PDB entry 7U9P | electron microscopy, 3.50 A resolution | chains A and H of the 4 polymer chains in the assembly

Chain A:
Name: Spike glycoprotein
Source organism: Severe acute respiratory syndrome coronavirus 2
Notes: fragment: Receptor-binding domain
UniProtKB: P0DTC2 (SPIKE_SARS2); residue numbers follow UniProt; this construct covers 14-1208
Sequence (1275 residues; row label = number of the first residue in the row):
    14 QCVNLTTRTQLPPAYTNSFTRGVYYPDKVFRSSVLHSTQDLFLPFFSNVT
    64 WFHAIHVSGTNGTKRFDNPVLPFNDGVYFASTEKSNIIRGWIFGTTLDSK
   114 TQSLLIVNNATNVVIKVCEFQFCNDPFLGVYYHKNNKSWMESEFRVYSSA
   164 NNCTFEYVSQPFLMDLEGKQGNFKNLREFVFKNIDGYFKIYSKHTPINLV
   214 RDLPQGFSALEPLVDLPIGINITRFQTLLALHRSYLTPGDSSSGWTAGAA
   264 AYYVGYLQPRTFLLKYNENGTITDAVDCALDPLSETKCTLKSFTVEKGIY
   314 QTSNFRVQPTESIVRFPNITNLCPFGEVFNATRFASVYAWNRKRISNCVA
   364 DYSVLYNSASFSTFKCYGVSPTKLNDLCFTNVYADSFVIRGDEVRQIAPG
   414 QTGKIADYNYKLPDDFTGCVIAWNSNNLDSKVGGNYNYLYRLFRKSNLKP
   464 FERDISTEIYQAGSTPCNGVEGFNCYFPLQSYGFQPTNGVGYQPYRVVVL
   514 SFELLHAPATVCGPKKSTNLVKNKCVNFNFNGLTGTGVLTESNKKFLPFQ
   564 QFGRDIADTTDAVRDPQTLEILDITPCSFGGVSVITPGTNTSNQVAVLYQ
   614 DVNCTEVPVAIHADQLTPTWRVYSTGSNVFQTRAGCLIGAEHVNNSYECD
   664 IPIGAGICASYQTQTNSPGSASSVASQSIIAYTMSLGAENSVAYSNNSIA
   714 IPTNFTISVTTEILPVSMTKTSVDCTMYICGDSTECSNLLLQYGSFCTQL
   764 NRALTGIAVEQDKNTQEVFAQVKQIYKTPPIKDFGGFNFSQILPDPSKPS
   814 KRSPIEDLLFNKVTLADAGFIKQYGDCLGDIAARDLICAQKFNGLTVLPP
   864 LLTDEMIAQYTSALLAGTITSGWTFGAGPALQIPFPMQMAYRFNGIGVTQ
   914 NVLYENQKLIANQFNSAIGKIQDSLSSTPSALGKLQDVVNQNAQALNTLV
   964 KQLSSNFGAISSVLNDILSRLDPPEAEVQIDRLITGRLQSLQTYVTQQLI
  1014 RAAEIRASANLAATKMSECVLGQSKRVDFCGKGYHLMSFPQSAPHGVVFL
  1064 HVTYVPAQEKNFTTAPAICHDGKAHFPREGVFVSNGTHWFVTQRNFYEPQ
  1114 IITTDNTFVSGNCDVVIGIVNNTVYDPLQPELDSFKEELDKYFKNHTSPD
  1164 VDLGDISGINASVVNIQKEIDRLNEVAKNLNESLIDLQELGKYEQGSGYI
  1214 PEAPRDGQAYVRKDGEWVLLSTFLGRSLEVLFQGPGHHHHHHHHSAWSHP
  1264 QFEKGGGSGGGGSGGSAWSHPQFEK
Unresolved in the structure: 14-319, 518-520, 591-1288
Disulfides: Cys336-Cys361, Cys379-Cys432, Cys391-Cys525, Cys480-Cys488, Cys538-Cys590
Glycans and other covalent adducts: N-acetylglucosamine (NAG) linked to Asn343
Differences from the reference sequence: conflict Gly682 (Arg in P0DTC2), Ser683 (Arg in P0DTC2), Ser685 (Arg in P0DTC2), Pro817 (Phe in P0DTC2), Pro892 (Ala in P0DTC2), Pro899 (Ala in P0DTC2), Pro942 (Ala in P0DTC2), Pro986 (Lys in P0DTC2), Pro987 (Val in P0DTC2); expression tag (1209-1288)
Reported in the primary citation:
  - post-translational modification sites: Asn343

Chain H:
Name: NA8 Fab heavy chain
Source organism: Homo sapiens
Notes: antibody fragment or engineered binder
Sequence (229 residues; row label = number of the first residue in the row):
     1 VQLLEESGGGAVQPGRSLRLSCEASGFSFNSYGMHWVRQAPGKGLEWVAA
    51 IWYSGSDRDYADSVKGRFSISRDNSKNTLYLQMNSLRAEDTAVYYCARDP
   101 HCTGGVCDAFDLWGQGTMVTVSSASTKGPSVFPGAPSSKSTSGGTAALGC
   151 LVKDYFPEPVTVSWNSGALTSGVHTFPAVLQSSGLYSLSSVVTVPSSSLG
   201 TQTYICNVDHKPATPRWTRKLSPNLVTKL
Unresolved in the structure: 1, 136-147, 164-172, 183-185, 194-229
Disulfides: Cys22-Cys96, Cys102-Cys107

Chain A / chain H interface:
Residue-residue contacts - 20 pairs, chain A then chain H:
  Arg346(A) - Cys102(H)
  Arg346(A) - Cys107(H)
  Phe347(A) - Cys102(H)
  Ala348(A) - Cys102(H)
  Ala348(A) - Thr103(H)
  Ser349(A) - Cys102(H)  hydrogen bond (side chain-backbone)
  Tyr351(A) - His101(H)  hydrogen bond
  Lys444(A) - Asp108(H)  salt bridge
  Tyr449(A) - Trp52(H)
  Tyr449(A) - Tyr53(H)
  Tyr449(A) - Asp57(H)
  Asn450(A) - His101(H)
  Asn450(A) - Cys102(H)  hydrogen bond (backbone-backbone)
  Asn450(A) - Asp108(H)  hydrogen bond
  Tyr451(A) - Cys102(H)  hydrophobic
  Leu452(A) - His101(H)
  Thr470(A) - Ser28(H)
  Thr470(A) - Asn30(H)  hydrogen bond (backbone-side chain)
  Gly482(A) - Ser75(H)  hydrogen bond (backbone-side chain)
  Val483(A) - Ser75(H)
Other interface residues (no listed pair), chain A (16 interface residues in all): Ala352, Ile472, Phe490
Other interface residues (no listed pair), chain H (14 interface residues in all): Ser31, Asn74, Gly104
The authors on this interface:
  - epitope / paratope residues, chain A: Leu452(A)

Overview:
Chain A and chain H form an interface of 16 and 14 residues respectively, with 6 hydrogen bonds and 1 salt
bridge. Polar contacts include Lys444(A)-Asp108(H), Ser349(A)-Cys102(H) and Tyr351(A)-His101(H). Covalently
linked N-acetylglucosamine: at Asn343(A). From the paper: the epitope/paratope residue Leu452(A); a
modification site at Asn343(A).
Here chain A is Spike glycoprotein (Severe acute respiratory syndrome coronavirus 2) and chain H is NA8 Fab
heavy chain (Homo sapiens). Entry 7U9P (SARS-CoV-2 spike trimer RBD in complex with Fab NA8) was determined by
electron microscopy.
